6X8J - chains C and B of the 6 polymer chains in the assembly; structure by X-ray diffraction, 2.60 A resolution.

# Chain C
Molecule: Caspase-7
From: Homo sapiens
Notes: EC 3.4.22.60; fragment: p11
UniProt: P55210 (CASP7_HUMAN), isoform P55210-3; residues 199-303 here correspond to UniProt positions 232-336 (UniProt number = residue number + 33)
Sequence (113 residues; numbered 199 to 311; the number before each row is that of its first residue):
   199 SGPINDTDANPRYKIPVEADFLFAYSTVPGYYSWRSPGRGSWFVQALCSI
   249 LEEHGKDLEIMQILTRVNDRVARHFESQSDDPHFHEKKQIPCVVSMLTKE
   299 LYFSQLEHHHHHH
Not modelled in the structure: 199-211, 303-311
Sequence notes: expression tag (304-311)

# Chain B
Molecule: Caspase-7
From: Homo sapiens
Notes: EC 3.4.22.60; fragment: p20
UniProt: P55210 (CASP7_HUMAN), isoform P55210-3; residues 1-198 here correspond to UniProt positions 34-231 (UniProt number = residue number + 33)
Sequence (198 residues; numbered 1 to 198; the number before each row is that of its first residue):
     1 MADDQGCIEEQGVEDSANEDSVDAKPDRSSFVPSLFSKKKKNVTMRSIKT
    51 TRDRVPTYQYNMNFEKLGKCIIINNKNFDKVTGMGVRNGTDKDAEALFKC
   101 FRSLGFDVIVYNDCSCAKMQDLLKKASEEDHTNAACFACILLSHGEENVI
   151 YGKDGVTPIKDLTAHFRGDRCKTLLEKPKLFFIQACRGTELDDGIQAD
Not modelled in the structure: 1-56, 197-198

# Chain C / chain B interface
Pairs across the interface - 12 pairs, chain C then chain B:
  Lys-212(C) with Asp-193(B), hydrogen bond (side chain-backbone); Gly-194(B); Ile-195(B); Gln-196(B)
  Ile-213(C) with Gly-194(B); Ile-195(B), hydrogen bond (backbone-backbone)
  Pro-214(C) with Asp-192(B)
  Val-215(C) with Asp-192(B), hydrogen bond (backbone-side chain); Gly-194(B)
  Glu-216(C) with Asp-192(B)
  Arg-264(C) with Tyr-58(B)
  Arg-271(C) with Glu-176(B), salt bridge
Other interface residues (no listed pair), chain C (8 interface residues in all): Tyr-229
Other interface residues (no listed pair), chain B (8 interface residues in all): Arg-167

# In short
The chain C/chain B interface involves 8 residues from each chain, with 3 hydrogen bonds and 1 salt bridge.
Among the polar pairs are Arg-271(C)/Glu-176(B), Lys-212(C)/Asp-193(B) and Val-215(C)/Asp-192(B).
Chain C is Caspase-7 and chain B is Caspase-7, both from Homo sapiens; the structure, Caspase-7 in complex
with ketomethylene inhibitor reveals tetrahedral adduct, was determined by X-ray diffraction.
